3FHV - chains B and C of the 3 polymer chains in the assembly; structure by X-ray diffraction, 1.90 A resolution.

== Chain B ==
Name: Prepilin
Source organism: Salmonella typhi
UniProtKB: Q8Z1L1 (Q8Z1L1_SALTI); residues 26-181 here correspond to UniProt positions 56-211 (UniProt number = residue number + 30)
Amino-acid sequence (156 residues; row label = number of the first residue in the row):
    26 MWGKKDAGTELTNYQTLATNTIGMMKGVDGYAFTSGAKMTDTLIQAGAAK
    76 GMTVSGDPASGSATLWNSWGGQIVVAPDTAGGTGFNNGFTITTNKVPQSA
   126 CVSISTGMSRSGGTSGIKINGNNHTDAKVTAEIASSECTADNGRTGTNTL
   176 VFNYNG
Not modelled in the structure: 26-31
Disulfide bonds: Cys126-Cys163

== Chain C ==
Name: cftr peptide
Amino-acid sequence (10 residues; row label = number of the first residue in the row):
   108 SYDPDNKEER
Modified residues: Tyr109 (D-tyrosine; DTY); Pro111 (D-proline; DPR); Glu116 (D-glutamic acid; DGL); Arg117 (D-arginine; DAR)

== How chain B and chain C interact ==
Residue-residue contacts - 17 pairs, chain B then chain C:
  Trp91(B) with Asp112(C); Glu116(C)
  Trp94(B) with Pro111(C)
  Gly95(B) with Pro111(C); Asp112(C); Asn113(C), hydrogen bond (backbone-backbone); Glu116(C)
  Gly96(B) with Glu116(C)
  Gln97(B) with Glu116(C); Arg117(C), hydrogen bond (side chain-backbone)
  Asn119(B) with Glu116(C); Arg117(C)
  Lys120(B) with Asn113(C); Lys114(C); Glu115(C), salt bridge
  Thr170(B) with Asn113(C)
  Thr174(B) with Arg117(C)
Interface residues without a listed pair, chain B (10 interface residues in all): Val99

== Summary ==
10 residues of chain B and 7 residues of chain C are in contact; the contacts include 2 hydrogen bonds and 1
salt bridge. Among the polar pairs are Lys120(B)-Glu115(C), Gln97(B)-Arg117(C) and Gly95(B)-Asn113(C).
Here chain B is Prepilin (Salmonella typhi) and chain C is cftr peptide. Entry 3FHV (Structural basis of
Salmonella typhi type IVb PilS and cystic fibrosis transmembrane conductance regulator (CFTR) interaction) was
determined by X-ray diffraction together with 3FHU from the same study.
